Entry 3NVY (X-ray diffraction, 2.00 A resolution); this record covers chains J and K of the 6 polymer chains in the assembly.

== Chain J ==
Name: Xanthine dehydrogenase/oxidase
Source organism: Bos taurus
Notes: EC 1.17.1.4, 1.17.3.2; fragment: Iron-Sulfur Binding Domain
UniProtKB: P80457 (XDH_BOVIN); numbering as in UniProt (aligned over 2-165)
Chain sequence (164 residues; each row starts with the number of its first residue):
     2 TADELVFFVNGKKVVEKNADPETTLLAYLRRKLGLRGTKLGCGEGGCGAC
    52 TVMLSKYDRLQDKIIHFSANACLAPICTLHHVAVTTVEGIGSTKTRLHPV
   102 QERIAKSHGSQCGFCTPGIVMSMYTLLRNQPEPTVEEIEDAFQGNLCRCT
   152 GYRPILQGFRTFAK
Bound ions: 2Fe-2S cluster Fe site 1: Cys43, Cys48, Cys51, Cys73; 2Fe-2S cluster Fe site 2: Cys113, Cys116, Cys148, Cys150
Residues lining bound ligands:
  - FAD (flavin-adenine dinucleotide): Glu45, Gly46, Gly47, Leu74
  - 2Fe-2S cluster (FES), molecule 1: Lys40, Leu41, Gly42, Cys43, Gly44, Gly46, Gly47, Cys48, Gly49, Ala50, Cys51, Asn71, Cys73
  - 2Fe-2S cluster (FES), molecule 2: Ser111, Gln112, Cys113, Gly114, Phe115, Cys116, Cys148, Arg149, Cys150, Thr151
  - MTE (phosphonic acidmono-(2-amino-5,6-dimercapto-4-oxo-3,7,8a,9,10,10a-hexahydro-4H-8-oxa-1,3,9,10-tetraaza-anthracen-7-ylmethyl)ester): Gln112, Cys113, Cys150

== Chain K ==
Name: Xanthine dehydrogenase/oxidase
Source organism: Bos taurus
Notes: EC 1.17.1.4, 1.17.3.2; fragment: Flavin Binding Domain
UniProtKB: P80457 (XDH_BOVIN); numbering as in UniProt (aligned over 195-528)
Chain sequence (334 residues; row label = number of the first residue in the row):
   195 LFNPEEFMPLDPTQEPIFPPELLRLKDVPPKQLRFEGERVTWIQASTLKE
   245 LLDLKAQHPEAKLVVGNTEIGIEMKFKNQLFPMIICPAWIPELNAVEHGP
   295 EGISFGAACALSSVEKTLLEAVAKLPTQKTEVFRGVLEQLRWFAGKQVKS
   345 VASLGGNIITASPISDLNPVFMASGTKLTIVSRGTRRTVPMDHTFFPSYR
   395 KTLLGPEEILLSIEIPYSREDEFFSAFKQASRREDDIAKVTCGMRVLFQP
   445 GSMQVKELALCYGGMADRTISALKTTQKQLSKFWNEKLLQDVCAGLAEEL
   495 SLSPDAPGGMIEFRRTLTLSFFFKFYLTVLKKLG
Not modelled in the structure: 195-223
Residues lining bound ligands: FAD (flavin-adenine dinucleotide): Lys256, Leu257, Val258, Val259, Gly260, Asn261, Thr262, Glu263, Ile264, Leu287, Ala301, Leu305, Phe337, Ala338, Val342, Val345, Ala346, Ser347, Gly349, Gly350, Asn351, Ile353, Thr354, Ile358, Ser359, Asp360, Leu361, Leu398, Ile403, Leu404

== How chain J and chain K interact ==
Pairs across the interface - 51 pairs, chain J then chain K:
  Thr2(J) - Arg228(K)
  Thr2(J) - Glu230(K)
  Ala3(J) - Arg228(K)
  Asp4(J) - Lys225(K)  salt bridge
  Asp4(J) - Leu227(K)
  Asp4(J) - Arg228(K)  hydrogen bond (backbone-backbone)
  Asp4(J) - Phe229(K)
  Glu5(J) - Phe229(K)
  Leu6(J) - Phe229(K)  hydrophobic
  Ala20(J) - Phe229(K)
  Ala20(J) - Glu230(K)
  Asp21(J) - Gly231(K)
  Asp21(J) - Glu232(K)  hydrogen bond (side chain-backbone)
  Pro22(J) - Phe229(K)
  Pro22(J) - Glu230(K)
  Pro22(J) - Gly231(K)
  Pro22(J) - Val234(K)
  Pro22(J) - Trp236(K)  hydrophobic
  Glu23(J) - Arg233(K)  salt bridge
  Glu23(J) - Val234(K)
  Gly44(J) - Phe270(K)
  Glu45(J) - Ile266(K)
  Glu45(J) - Phe270(K)
  Gly46(J) - Val342(K)
  Thr52(J) - Gln341(K)  hydrogen bond
  Leu61(J) - Asn288(K)
  Phe68(J) - Ser344(K)
  Ser69(J) - Lys340(K)
  Ser69(J) - Gln341(K)
  Ser69(J) - Ser344(K)
  Ala70(J) - Gln341(K)
  Asn71(J) - Gln341(K)
  Asn71(J) - Val342(K)
  Leu74(J) - Asn261(K)  hydrogen bond (backbone-side chain)
  Pro76(J) - Trp236(K)  hydrophobic
  Pro76(J) - Asn261(K)
  Cys78(J) - Phe229(K)  hydrophobic
  Cys78(J) - Trp236(K)
  Cys78(J) - Gln238(K)
  Thr79(J) - Trp236(K)
  His81(J) - Leu227(K)
  His81(J) - Trp283(K)
  Ser123(J) - Gln341(K)  hydrogen bond
  Asp141(J) - Lys340(K)  salt bridge
  Gln144(J) - Arg335(K)
  Gln144(J) - Trp336(K)
  Gln144(J) - Phe337(K)
  Gln144(J) - Ala338(K)  hydrogen bond (side chain-backbone)
  Gly145(J) - Gly339(K)
  Gly145(J) - Gln341(K)
  Asn146(J) - Gln341(K)
Other interface residues (no listed pair), chain J (31 interface residues in all): Cys43, Gly49, Ala142
Other interface residues (no listed pair), chain K (33 interface residues in all): Gln226, Thr235, Val259, Gly260, Gly265, Lys269, Cys280, Val345

== In short ==
31 residues of chain J and 33 residues of chain K are in contact, with 6 hydrogen bonds and 3 salt bridges.
Among the polar pairs are Asp4(J)-Lys225(K), Glu23(J)-Arg233(K) and Asp141(J)-Lys340(K). Flavin-adenine
dinucleotide is bound between chain J and chain K.
Here chain J is Xanthine dehydrogenase/oxidase and chain K is Xanthine dehydrogenase/oxidase, both from Bos
taurus. Entry 3NVY (Crystal Structure of Bovine Xanthine Oxidase in Complex with Quercetin) was determined by
X-ray diffraction.
